Entry 5LMX (electron microscopy, 4.90 A resolution (low resolution: residue-level contacts below are approximate; hydrogen-bond / salt-bridge calls are withheld)); this record covers chains M and N of the 14 polymer chains in the assembly.

Chain M:
Protein: DNA-directed RNA polymerase I subunit RPA49
Organism: Saccharomyces cerevisiae (strain ATCC 204508 / S288c)
UniProtKB: Q01080 (RPA49_YEAST); numbering as in UniProt (aligned over 1-415)
Amino-acid sequence (415 residues; numbered 1 to 415; the number before each row is that of its first residue):
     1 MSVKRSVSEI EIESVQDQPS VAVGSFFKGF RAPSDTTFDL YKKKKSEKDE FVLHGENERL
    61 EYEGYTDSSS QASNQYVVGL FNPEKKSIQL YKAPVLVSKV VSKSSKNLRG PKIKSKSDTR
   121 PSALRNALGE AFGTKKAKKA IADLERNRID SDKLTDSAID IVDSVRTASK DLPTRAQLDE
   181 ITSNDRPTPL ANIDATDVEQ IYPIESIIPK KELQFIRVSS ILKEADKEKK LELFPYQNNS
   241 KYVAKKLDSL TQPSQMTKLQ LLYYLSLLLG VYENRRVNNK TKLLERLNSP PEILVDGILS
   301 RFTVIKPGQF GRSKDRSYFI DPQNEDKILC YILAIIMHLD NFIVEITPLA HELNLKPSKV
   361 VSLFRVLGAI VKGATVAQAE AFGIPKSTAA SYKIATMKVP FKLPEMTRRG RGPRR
Unresolved in the structure: 1-7, 45-46, 115-415
Swiss-Prot annotation at these positions:
  - modified residue (Phosphoserine): Ser34, Ser151
  - mutagenesis: Glu325 to Asp326 (No effect on DNA binding), Lys356 (K356A: Loss of DNA binding; when associated with A-358), Ser358 (S358A: Loss of DNA binding; when associated with A-356), Lys359 (K359A: Loss of DNA binding), Arg365 (R365A: Loss of DNA binding), Lys393 (K393A: Loss of DNA binding)

Chain N:
Protein: DNA-directed RNA polymerase I subunit RPA34
Organism: Saccharomyces cerevisiae (strain ATCC 204508 / S288c)
UniProtKB: P47006 (RPA34_YEAST); numbering as in UniProt (aligned over 1-233)
Amino-acid sequence (233 residues; row label = number of the first residue in the row):
     1 MSKLSKDYVS DSDSDDEVIS NEFSIPDGFK KCKHLKNFPL NGDNKKKAKQ QQVWLIKFPS
    61 NVDISKLKSL PVDFESSTTM TIDKHDYKIM DDTDIESSLT QDNLSNMTLL VPSESKESLK
   121 IASTAKDNAP LQFDKVFSVS ETAKIPAIDY SKVRVPRKDV PKVEGLKLEH FATGYDAEDF
   181 HVAEEVKENK KEPKKRSHHD DEEESSEKKK KKKEKREKRE KKDKKDKKKK HRD
Unresolved in the structure: 1-22, 45-48, 95-105, 126-129, 181-233
Swiss-Prot annotation at these positions:
  - modified residue (Phosphoserine): Ser10, Ser12, Ser14, Ser60

Chain M / chain N interface:
Pairs across the interface (84; chain M residue first):
  Ser8(M) with Pro71(N); Val72(N); Asp73(N)
  Glu9(M) with Pro71(N)
  Ile10(M) with Ser69(N); Leu70(N); Val72(N)
  Glu11(M) with Ser69(N)
  Ile12(M) with Lys68(N); Ser69(N); Leu70(N)
  Gln16(M) with Lys36(N)
  Gln18(M) with Lys36(N)
  Pro19(M) with Leu35(N); Lys36(N)
  Ser20(M) with Leu35(N); Lys36(N); Pro112(N); Leu119(N)
  Val21(M) with Phe38(N); Leu110(N)
  Ala22(M) with Leu110(N)
  Val23(M) with Met107(N); Thr108(N)
  Gly24(M) with Thr108(N); Leu110(N)
  Phe26(M) with Asn106(N); Thr108(N)
  Phe27(M) with Asn106(N)
  Lys28(M) with Asn106(N)
  Ala32(M) with Ile121(N)
  Ser34(M) with Ser123(N)
  Thr36(M) with Lys120(N)
  Thr37(M) with Glu117(N); Leu119(N); Lys120(N)
  Phe38(M) with Leu110(N); Ser118(N); Leu119(N); Ile121(N)
  Asp39(M) with Ser118(N)
  Leu40(M) with Lys31(N); Cys32(N); Leu119(N)
  Tyr41(M) with Lys30(N); Lys31(N); Cys32(N)
  Lys42(M) with Gly28(N); Phe29(N); Lys30(N)
  Lys43(M) with Asp27(N); Gly28(N); Phe29(N)
  Lys48(M) with Ser60(N)
  Glu50(M) with Phe29(N)
  Val52(M) with Phe29(N)
  His54(M) with Phe23(N)
  Ala72(M) with Ser60(N)
  Ser73(M) with Pro59(N); Ser60(N)
  Asn74(M) with Phe58(N)
  Gln75(M) with Phe58(N); Ile64(N)
  Tyr76(M) with Ile56(N); Lys57(N)
  Val77(M) with Leu55(N); Ile56(N)
  Val78(M) with Trp54(N); Phe133(N)
  Gly79(M) with Val53(N); Trp54(N)
  Leu80(M) with Pro39(N); Gln51(N); Gln52(N)
  Phe81(M) with Gln52(N); Trp54(N)
  Pro83(M) with Lys49(N); Gln50(N)
  Ile88(M) with Trp54(N)
  Gln89(M) with Pro39(N)
  Leu90(M) with Ile56(N)
  Tyr91(M) with Phe38(N); Pro39(N)
  Val95(M) with Met107(N)
Interface residues without a listed pair, chain M (51 interface residues in all): Val15, Ser25, Phe30, Arg31, Leu53
Interface residues without a listed pair, chain N (49 interface residues in all): Pro26, His34, Asn37, Ser65, Leu109, Val111, Pro130

In short:
51 residues of chain M and 49 residues of chain N are in contact. Curated annotation (UniProt) lists 7
mutagenesis sites on chain M.
Here chain M is DNA-directed RNA polymerase I subunit RPA49 and chain N is DNA-directed RNA polymerase I
subunit RPA34, both from Saccharomyces cerevisiae (strain ATCC 204508 / S288c). Entry 5LMX (Monomeric RNA
polymerase I at 4.9 A resolution) was determined by electron microscopy.
